Entry 8WRQ (electron microscopy, 3.05 A resolution); this record covers chains A and D of the 4 polymer chains in the assembly.

# Chain A
Protein: Cas12-1
From: unclassified sequences
Sequence (737 residues; numbered 1 to 737; the number before each row is that of its first residue):
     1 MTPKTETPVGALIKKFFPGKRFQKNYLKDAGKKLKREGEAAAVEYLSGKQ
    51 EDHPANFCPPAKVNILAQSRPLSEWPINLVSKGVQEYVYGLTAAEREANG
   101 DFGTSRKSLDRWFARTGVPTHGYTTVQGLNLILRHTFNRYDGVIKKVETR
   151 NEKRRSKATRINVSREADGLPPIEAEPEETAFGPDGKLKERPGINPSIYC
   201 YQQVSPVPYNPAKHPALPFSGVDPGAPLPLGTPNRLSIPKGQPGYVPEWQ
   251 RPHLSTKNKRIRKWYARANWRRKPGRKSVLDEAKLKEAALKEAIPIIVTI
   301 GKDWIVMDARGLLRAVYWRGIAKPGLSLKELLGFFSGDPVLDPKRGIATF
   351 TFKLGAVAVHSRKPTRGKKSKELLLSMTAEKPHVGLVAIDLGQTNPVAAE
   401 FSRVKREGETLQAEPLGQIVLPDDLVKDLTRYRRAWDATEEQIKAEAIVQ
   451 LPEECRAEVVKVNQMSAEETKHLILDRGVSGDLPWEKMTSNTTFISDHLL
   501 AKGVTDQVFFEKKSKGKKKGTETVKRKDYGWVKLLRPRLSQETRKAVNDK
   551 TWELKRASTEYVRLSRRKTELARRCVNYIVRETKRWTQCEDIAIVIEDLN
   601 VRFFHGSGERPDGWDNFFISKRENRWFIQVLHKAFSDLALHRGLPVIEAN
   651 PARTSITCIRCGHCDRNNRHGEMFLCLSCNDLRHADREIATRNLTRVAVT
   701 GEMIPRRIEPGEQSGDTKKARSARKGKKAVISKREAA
Unresolved in the structure: 1-53, 157-176, 599-625, 650-737

# Chain D
Molecule: NTS
From: unclassified sequences
Sequence (42 nucleotides; each row starts with the number of its first residue; numbers below 1 keep their minus sign (DT-9 is residue -9)):
    -9 TGGCCAATTCTCCCCTACGTGCTGGACTTCTTGCAAGGGCAG
Unresolved in the structure: 1-32

# How chain A and chain D interact
Residue-residue contacts (13; chain A residue first):
  Thr104(A) - DT-1(D)  base contact
  Ser105(A) - DT-2(D)  hydrogen bond to the phosphate
  Arg106(A) - DA-3(D)  salt bridge to the phosphate
  Arg106(A) - DT-2(D)  hydrogen bond to the phosphate
  Thr124(A) - DA-3(D)  phosphate contact
  Thr125(A) - DA-3(D)  phosphate contact
  Val126(A) - DA-3(D)  hydrogen bond to the phosphate
  Val126(A) - DT-2(D)  base contact
  Gln127(A) - DA-3(D)  base contact
  Gln127(A) - DT-2(D)  base contact
  Gln202(A) - DA-3(D)  base contact
  Gln203(A) - DA-4(D)  base contact
  Gln203(A) - DA-3(D)  hydrogen bond to the base

# Summary
Chain A and chain D form an interface of 9 and 4 residues respectively, with 4 hydrogen bonds and 1 salt
bridge. Among the polar pairs are Gln203(A)-DA-3(D), Ser105(A)-DT-2(D) and Arg106(A)-DT-2(D).
Here chain A is Cas12-1 and chain D is NTS, both from unclassified sequences. Entry 8WRQ (Cryo-EM structure of
Cas12-1 with 14 nt complementary heteroduplex) was determined by electron microscopy.
